PDB entry 2P5Q | X-ray diffraction, 2.00 A resolution | chains A and B

# Chain A (and B)
Protein: Glutathione peroxidase 5
Source organism: Populus trichocarpa x Populus deltoides
Notes: EC 1.11.1.-; chain B of this document is another copy of the same molecule, construct and numbering; everything in this record applies to it too
UniProt: A3FNZ8 (A3FNZ8_9ROSI); numbering as in UniProt (aligned over 1-170)
Chain sequence (170 residues; row label = number of the first residue in the row):
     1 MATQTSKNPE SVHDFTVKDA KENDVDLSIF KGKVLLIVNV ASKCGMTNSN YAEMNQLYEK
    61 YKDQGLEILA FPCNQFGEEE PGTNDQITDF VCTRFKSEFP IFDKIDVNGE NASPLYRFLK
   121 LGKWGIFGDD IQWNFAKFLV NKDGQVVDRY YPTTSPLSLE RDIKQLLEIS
Unresolved in the structure: 1-9 (chain B: 1-9, 170)
Metal / ion sites: Cd2+ site 1: S11, H13, C92 (together with acetate ion); Cd2+ site 2: D14, D85, D89; Cd2+ site 3: E22, D103; Cd2+ site 4: C44, E79, W133; Cd2+ site 5: E78 (shared with 1 residue of chain C); Cd2+ site 6: C92, D143 (together with acetate ion); Cd2+ site 7: E110 (shared with K60(B), E160(B) of chain B); Cd2+ site 8: D143 (together with acetate ion) (shared with 2 residues of chain C); Cd2+ site 9: D148 (shared with T153(B) of chain B); Cd2+ site 10: T153 (shared with D148(B) of chain B); Cd2+ site 11: E168 (together with acetate ion) (shared with 1 residue of chain C)

# Chain A / chain B interface
Contacting residue pairs (40):
  E53(A) - R161(B)  salt bridge
  K123(A) - T153(B)
  I126(A) - Q132(B)
  I126(A) - W133(B)  hydrophobic
  I126(A) - Y151(B)
  I126(A) - P152(B)
  F127(A) - Y151(B)  hydrophobic
  F127(A) - T153(B)
  D129(A) - D129(B)
  D129(A) - Q132(B)  hydrogen bond
  D129(A) - Y151(B)  hydrogen bond
  Q132(A) - I126(B)
  Q132(A) - D129(B)  hydrogen bond
  Q132(A) - Y151(B)  hydrogen bond
  D148(A) - T153(B)
  R149(A) - Y151(B)  hydrogen bond
  R149(A) - T154(B)
  Y150(A) - T154(B)
  Y151(A) - I126(B)
  Y151(A) - F127(B)  hydrophobic
  Y151(A) - D129(B)  hydrogen bond
  Y151(A) - Q132(B)  hydrogen bond
  Y151(A) - R149(B)  hydrogen bond
  Y151(A) - Y151(B)  hydrophobic
  P152(A) - I126(B)
  T153(A) - K123(B)
  T153(A) - F127(B)
  T153(A) - D148(B)
  T154(A) - R149(B)
  T154(A) - Y150(B)
  S155(A) - R161(B)  hydrogen bond
  L157(A) - R161(B)
  S158(A) - S158(B)
  S158(A) - R161(B)  hydrogen bond
  S158(A) - D162(B)  hydrogen bond
  R161(A) - E53(B)  salt bridge
  R161(A) - S155(B)  hydrogen bond
  R161(A) - L157(B)
  R161(A) - S158(B)  hydrogen bond
  D162(A) - S158(B)  hydrogen bond
Other interface residues (no listed pair), chain A (20 interface residues in all): W133, V147
Other interface residues (no listed pair), chain B (20 interface residues in all): V147

# In short
The chain A/chain B interface involves 20 residues from each chain; the contacts include 14 hydrogen bonds and
2 salt bridges. Among the polar pairs are E53(A)-R161(B), D129(A)-Q132(B) and D129(A)-Y151(B). S11(A), H13(A)
and C92(A) coordinate Cd2+ site 1.
Chain A and chain B are both Glutathione peroxidase 5 (Populus trichocarpa x Populus deltoides); the
structure, Crystal structure of the poplar glutathione peroxidase 5 in the reduced form, was determined by
X-ray diffraction (same publication as 2P5R).
